PDB entry 3AA9 | X-ray diffraction, 2.30 A resolution | chains A and C of the 3 polymer chains in the assembly

[Chain A (and C)]
Molecule: Divalent-cation tolerance protein cutA
From: Escherichia coli
Notes: chain C of this document is another copy of the same molecule, construct and numbering; everything in this record applies to it too
Reference sequence: P69488 (CUTA_ECOLI); residue numbers follow UniProt; this construct covers 1-112
Amino-acid sequence (112 residues; row label = number of the first residue in the row):
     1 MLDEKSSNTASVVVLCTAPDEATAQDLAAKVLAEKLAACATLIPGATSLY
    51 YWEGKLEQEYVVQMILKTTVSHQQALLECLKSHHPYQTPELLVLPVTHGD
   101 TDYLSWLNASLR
Not modelled in the structure: 1-8 (chain C: 1-7, 112)
Construct notes: engineered mutation V61 (Glu in P69488)
Swiss-Prot annotation at these positions:
  - binding site (Cu cation): C16, H83, H84

[How chain A and chain C interact]
Residue-residue contacts - 48 pairs, chain A then chain C:
  Q25(A) - Q58(C)
  L32(A) - L49(C)
  L32(A) - Y50(C)
  L32(A) - Y51(C)
  L32(A) - L56(C)  hydrophobic
  A33(A) - Y51(C)
  A38(A) - Y50(C)
  C39(A) - S48(C)  hydrogen bond
  C39(A) - L49(C)
  A40(A) - T47(C)
  A40(A) - S48(C)
  A40(A) - L49(C)  hydrogen bond (backbone-backbone)
  T41(A) - T47(C)
  T41(A) - S48(C)
  T41(A) - Q63(C)
  T41(A) - E90(C)
  L42(A) - A46(C)
  L42(A) - T47(C)  hydrogen bond (backbone-backbone)
  L42(A) - L49(C)  hydrophobic
  I43(A) - I43(C)  hydrophobic
  P44(A) - G45(C)
  K67(A) - E90(C)  salt bridge
  K67(A) - L92(C)
  P95(A) - L94(C)
  P95(A) - P95(C)
  V96(A) - L92(C)  hydrophobic
  V96(A) - V93(C)
  V96(A) - L94(C)  hydrophobic
  T97(A) - V93(C)  hydrogen bond (backbone-backbone)
  T97(A) - P95(C)
  H98(A) - Q73(C)
  H98(A) - Q74(C)  hydrogen bond
  H98(A) - L77(C)
  H98(A) - L92(C)
  H98(A) - V93(C)  hydrogen bond (backbone-backbone)
  G99(A) - L77(C)
  G99(A) - L91(C)
  D100(A) - K81(C)  salt bridge
  D100(A) - L91(C)  hydrogen bond (backbone-backbone)
  D102(A) - K81(C)  salt bridge
  D102(A) - T88(C)
  Y103(A) - T88(C)
  Y103(A) - P89(C)
  Y103(A) - E90(C)
  Y103(A) - L91(C)
  Y103(A) - L92(C)  hydrophobic
  W106(A) - Y51(C)
  W106(A) - W52(C)
Also at the interface, not in a pair above, chain A (26 interface residues in all): S11, V13, A28, A29, L94, L104
Also at the interface, not in a pair above, chain C (27 interface residues in all): L15, T17, V61

[Overview]
Chain A and chain C form an interface of 26 and 27 residues respectively; the contacts include 7 hydrogen
bonds and 3 salt bridges. Among the polar pairs are K67(A)-E90(C), D100(A)-K81(C) and D102(A)-K81(C). Curated
annotation (UniProt) lists 3 Cu cation-binding residues on chain A.
Both chains are Divalent-cation tolerance protein cutA (Escherichia coli). Entry 3AA9 (Crystal Structure
Analysis of the Mutant CutA1 (E61V) from E. coli) was determined by X-ray diffraction, deposited together with
3AA8 and 3AH6.
